7E81 - chains GH and Ct of the 68 polymer chains in the assembly; structure by electron microscopy, 4.50 A resolution (low resolution: residue-level contacts below are approximate; hydrogen-bond / salt-bridge calls are withheld).

[Chain GH]
Protein: FliE helix 1
From: Salmonella typhimurium (strain LT2 / SGSC1412 / ATCC 700720)
Amino-acid sequence (18 residues; numbered 1 to 18; the number before each row is that of its first residue; X marks 18 residues of unknown identity (built as UNK)):
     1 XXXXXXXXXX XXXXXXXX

[Chain Ct]
Protein: Flagellar M-ring protein
From: Salmonella typhimurium (strain LT2 / SGSC1412 / ATCC 700720)
UniProt: P15928 (FLIF_SALTY); numbering as in UniProt (aligned over 1-560)
Amino-acid sequence (560 residues; each row starts with the number of its first residue):
     1 MSATASTATQ PKPLEWLNRL RANPRIPLIV AGSAAVAIVV AMVLWAKTPD YRTLFSNLSD
    61 QDGGAIVAQL TQMNIPYRFA NGSGAIEVPA DKVHELRLRL AQQGLPKGGA VGFELLDQEK
   121 FGISQFSEQV NYQRALEGEL ARTIETLGPV KSARVHLAMP KPSLFVREQK SPSASVTVTL
   181 EPGRALDEGQ ISAVVHLVSS AVAGLPPGNV TLVDQSGHLL TQSNTSGRDL NDAQLKFAND
   241 VESRIQRRIE AILSPIVGNG NVHAQVTAQL DFANKEQTEE HYSPNGDASK ATLRSRQLNI
   301 SEQVGAGYPG GVPGALSNQP APPNEAPIAT PPTNQQNAQN TPQTSTSTNS NSAGPRSTQR
   361 NETSNYEVDR TIRHTKMNVG DIERLSVAVV VNYKTLADGK PLPLTADQMK QIEDLTREAM
   421 GFSDKRGDTL NVVNSPFSAV DNTGGELPFW QQQSFIDQLL AAGRWLLVLV VAWILWRKAV
   481 RPQLTRRVEE AKAAQEQAQV RQETEEAVEV RLSKDEQLQQ RRANQRLGAE VMSQRIREMS
   541 DNDPRVVALV IRQWMSNDHE
Not modelled in the structure: 1-231, 305-354, 395-401, 439-560

[How chain GH and chain Ct interact]
Chain Ct side of the interface, 4 residues: Thr278, Arg370, Ile372, His374

[Summary]
No residue of chain GH is in contact with chain Ct.
Chain GH is FliE helix 1 and chain Ct is Flagellar M-ring protein, both from Salmonella typhimurium (strain
LT2 / SGSC1412 / ATCC 700720); the structure, Cryo-EM structure of the flagellar MS ring with FlgB-Dc loop and
FliE-helix 1 from Salmonella, was determined by electron microscopy, deposited together with 7CBL, 7CBM, 7CG0,
7CG4, 7CGO, 7E80 and 7E82.
